PDB entry 4A2I | electron microscopy, 16.50 A resolution (very low resolution: no residue pairs are listed; an interface is given only as per-side residue counts) | chains A and T of the 22 polymer chains in the assembly

Chain A:
Molecule: 16S ribosomal RNA
Source organism: Escherichia coli
Sequence (1530 nucleotides; row label = number of the first residue in the row):
     5 UGAAGAGUUU GAUCAUGGCU CAGAUUGAAC GCUGGCGGCA GGCCUAACAC AUGCAAGUCG
    65 AACGGUAACA GGAAGAAGCU UGCUUCUUUG CUGACGAGUG GCGGACGGGU GAGUAAUGUC
   125 UGGGAAACUG CCUGAUGGAG GGGGAUAACU ACUGGAAACG GUAGCUAAUA CCGCAUAACG
   185 UCGCAAGACC AAAGAGGGGG ACCUUCGGGC CUCUUGCCAU CGGAUGUGCC CAGAUGGGAU
   245 UAGCUAGUAG GUGGGGUAAC GGCUCACCUA GGCGACGAUC CCUAGCUGGU CUGAGAGGAU
   305 GACCAGCCAC ACUGGAACUG AGACACGGUC CAGACUCCUA CGGGAGGCAG CAGUGGGGAA
   365 UAUUGCACAA UGGGCGCAAG CCUGAUGCAG CCAUGCCGCG UGUAUGAAGA AGGCCUUCGG
   425 GUUGUAAAGU ACUUUCAGCG GGGAGGAAGG GAGUAAAGUU AAUACCUUUG CUCAUUGACG
   485 UUACCCGCAG AAGAAGCACC GGCUAACUCC GUGCCAGCAG CCGCGGUAAU ACGGAGGGUG
   545 CAAGCGUUAA UCGGAAUUAC UGGGCGUAAA GCGCACGCAG GCGGUUUGUU AAGUCAGAUG
   605 UGAAAUCCCC GGGCUCAACC UGGGAACUGC AUCUGAUACU GGCAAGCUUG AGUCUCGUAG
   665 AGGGGGGUAG AAUUCCAGGU GUAGCGGUGA AAUGCGUAGA GAUCUGGAGG AAUACCGGUG
   725 GCGAAGGCGG CCCCCUGGAC GAAGACUGAC GCUCAGGUGC GAAAGCGUGG GGAGCAAACA
   785 GGAUUAGAUA CCCUGGUAGU CCACGCCGUA AACGAUGUCG ACUUGGAGGU UGUGCCCUUG
   845 AGGCGUGGCU UCCGGAGCUA ACGCGUUAAG UCGACCGCCU GGGGAGUACG GCCGCAAGGU
   905 UAAAACUCAA AUGAAUUGAC GGGGGCCCGC ACAAGCGGUG GAGCAUGUGG UUUAAUUCGA
   965 UGCAACGCGA AGAACCUUAC CUGGUCUUGA CAUCCACGGA AGUUUUCAGA GAUGAGAAUG
  1025 UGCCUUCGGG AACCGUGAGA CAGGUGCUGC AUGGCUGUCG UCAGCUCGUG UUGUGAAAUG
  1085 UUGGGUUAAG UCCCGCAACG AGCGCAACCC UUAUCCUUUG UUGCCAGCGG UCCGGCCGGG
  1145 AACUCAAAGG AGACUGCCAG UGAUAAACUG GAGGAAGGUG GGGAUGACGU CAAGUCAUCA
  1205 UGGCCCUUAC GACCAGGGCU ACACACGUGC UACAAUGGCG CAUACAAAGA GAAGCGACCU
  1265 CGCGAGAGCA AGCGGACCUC AUAAAGUGCG UCGUAGUCCG GAUUGGAGUC UGCAACUCGA
  1325 CUCCAUGAAG UCGGAAUCGC UAGUAAUCGU GGAUCAGAAU GCCACGGUGA AUACGUUCCC
  1385 GGGCCUUGUA CACACCGCCC GUCACACCAU GGGAGUGGGU UGCAAAAGAA GUAGGUAGCU
  1445 UAACCUUCGG GAGGGCGCUU ACCACUUUGU GAUUCAUGAC UGGGGUGAAG UCGUAACAAG
  1505 GUAACCGUAG GGGAACCUGC GGUUGGAUCA

Chain T:
Molecule: 30S ribosomal protein S20
Source organism: Escherichia coli
UniProt: P0A7U7 (RS20_ECOLI); numbering as in UniProt (aligned over 2-86)
Chain sequence (85 residues; numbered 2 to 86; the number before each row is that of its first residue):
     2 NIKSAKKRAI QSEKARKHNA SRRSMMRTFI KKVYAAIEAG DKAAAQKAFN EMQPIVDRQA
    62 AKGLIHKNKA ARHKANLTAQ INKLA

Interface between chain A and chain T:
At this resolution (16 A) residue pairs are not listed: 44 residues of chain A and 43 of chain T lie at the interface.

Summary:
44 residues of chain A face 43 of chain T across their interface.
Chain A is 16S ribosomal RNA and chain T is 30S ribosomal protein S20, both from Escherichia coli; the
structure, Cryo-electron Microscopy Structure of the 30S Subunit in Complex with the YjeQ Biogenesis Factor,
was determined by electron microscopy.
